Entry 7YU7 (electron microscopy, 4.50 A resolution (low resolution: residue-level contacts below are approximate; hydrogen-bond / salt-bridge calls are withheld)); this record covers chains A and S of the 5 polymer chains in the assembly.

[Chain A]
Molecule: Guanine nucleotide-binding protein G(i) subunit alpha-1
Organism: Homo sapiens
Reference sequence: P63096 (GNAI1_HUMAN); numbering as in UniProt (aligned over 1-354)
Chain sequence (354 residues; row label = number of the first residue in the row):
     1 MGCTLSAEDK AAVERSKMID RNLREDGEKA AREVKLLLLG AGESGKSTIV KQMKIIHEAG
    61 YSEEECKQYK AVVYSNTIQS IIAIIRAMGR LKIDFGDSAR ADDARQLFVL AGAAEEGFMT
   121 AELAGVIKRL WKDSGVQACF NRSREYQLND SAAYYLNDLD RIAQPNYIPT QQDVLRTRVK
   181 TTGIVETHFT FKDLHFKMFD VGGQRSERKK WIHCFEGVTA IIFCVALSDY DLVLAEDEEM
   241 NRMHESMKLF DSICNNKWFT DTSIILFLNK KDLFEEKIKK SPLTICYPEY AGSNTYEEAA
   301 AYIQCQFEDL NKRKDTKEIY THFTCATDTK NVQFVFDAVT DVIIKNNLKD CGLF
Disordered / not traced: 1-5, 55-181
Curated features (UniProtKB/Swiss-Prot):
  - region: Lys-35 to Thr-48 (G1 motif), Asp-173 to Thr-181 (G2 motif), Phe-196 to Arg-205 (G3 motif), Ile-265 to Asp-272 (G4 motif), Thr-324 to Thr-329 (G5 motif)
  - binding site (GTP): Glu-43 to Thr-48, Ser-151, Leu-175 to Thr-181, Asp-200 to Gln-204, Asn-269 to Asp-272, Ala-326
  - binding site (Mg(2+)): Ser-47, Thr-181
  - modified residue: Arg-178 (ADP-ribosylarginine), Gln-204 (Deamidated glutamine), Cys-351 (ADP-ribosylcysteine)
  - lipidation: Gly-2 (N-myristoyl glycine), Cys-3 (S-palmitoyl cysteine)
  - natural variant: Gly-40 (G40C: In NEDHISB; G40R: In NEDHISB), Gly-45 (G45D: In NEDHISB), Thr-48 (T48I: In NEDHISB; T48K: In NEDHISB), Gln-52 (Q52P: In NEDHISB), Ser-75 (deletion: In NEDHISB; uncertain significance), Gln-172 (deletion: In NEDHISB), Asp-173 (D173V: In NEDHISB), Glu-186 to Phe-189 (deletion: In NEDHISB; uncertain significance), Cys-224 (C224Y: In NEDHISB), Lys-270 (K270N: In NEDHISB; K270R: In NEDHISB), Asp-272 (D272G: In NEDHISB), Ala-326 (A326P: In NEDHISB), 1 further natural variant entry in UniProt
  - mutagenesis: Gly-42 (G42R: Abolishes switch to an activated conformation and dissociation from beta and gamma subunits upon GTP binding. Abolishes interaction with RGS family members), Glu-116 (E116L: Enhances interaction (inactive GDP-bound) with RGS14), Gln-147 (Q147L: Enhances interaction (inactive GDP-bound) with RGS14), Glu-245 (E245L: Enhances interaction (inactive GDP-bound) with RGS14)

[Chain S]
Molecule: scFv16
Organism: Mus musculus
Notes: antibody fragment or engineered binder
Chain sequence (260 residues; row label = number of the first residue in the row):
     1 DVQLVESGGG LVQPGGSRKL SCSASGFAFS SFGMHWVRQA PEKGLEWVAY ISSGSGTIYY
    61 ADTVKGRFTI SRDDPKNTLF LQMTSLRSED TAMYYCVRSI YYYGSSPFDF WGQGTTLTVS
   121 SGGGGSGGGG SGGGGSDIVM TQATSSVPVT PGESVSISCR SSKSLLHSNG NTYLYWFLQR
   181 PGQSPQLLIY RMSNLASGVP DRFSGSGSGT AFTLTISRLE AEDVGVYYCM QHLEYPLTFG
   241 AGTKLELKAA AASSEDLYFQ
Disordered / not traced: 1, 122-135, 248-260

[How chain A and chain S interact]
Contacting residue pairs - 14 pairs, chain A then chain S:
  Ser-6(A) with His-167(S); Tyr-173(S)
  Ala-7(A) with His-232(S); Leu-233(S); Tyr-235(S)
  Glu-8(A) with Tyr-101(S); Tyr-173(S)
  Ala-11(A) with Tyr-50(S); Tyr-101(S)
  Glu-14(A) with Ser-52(S); Ser-53(S); Gly-56(S); Thr-57(S)
  Met-18(A) with Ser-53(S)
Interface residues without a listed pair, chain A (8 interface residues in all): Ala-12, Arg-15
Interface residues without a listed pair, chain S (12 interface residues in all): Glu-234

[Overview]
The interface between chain A and chain S involves 8 residues on one side and 12 on the other. Curated
annotation (UniProt) lists 24 GTP-binding residues, Mg2+-binding residues Ser-47(A) and Thr-181(A) and 4
mutagenesis sites on chain A.
Chain A is Guanine nucleotide-binding protein G(i) subunit alpha-1 (Homo sapiens) and chain S is scFv16 (Mus
musculus); the structure, Human Lysophosphatidic Acid Receptor 1-Gi complex bound to ONO-0740556, state3, was
determined by electron microscopy (same publication as 7YU3, 7YU4, 7YU5, 7YU6 and 7YU8).
